8TOX - chains H and L of the 12 polymer chains in the assembly; structure by electron microscopy, 2.30 A resolution.

# Chain H
Protein: antibody ACS202 Fab heavy chain
Organism: Homo sapiens
Notes: antibody fragment or engineered binder
Amino-acid sequence (236 residues; each row starts with the number of its first residue; a row labelled like 52A-52B holds insertion residues (52A, then the next letters in order)):
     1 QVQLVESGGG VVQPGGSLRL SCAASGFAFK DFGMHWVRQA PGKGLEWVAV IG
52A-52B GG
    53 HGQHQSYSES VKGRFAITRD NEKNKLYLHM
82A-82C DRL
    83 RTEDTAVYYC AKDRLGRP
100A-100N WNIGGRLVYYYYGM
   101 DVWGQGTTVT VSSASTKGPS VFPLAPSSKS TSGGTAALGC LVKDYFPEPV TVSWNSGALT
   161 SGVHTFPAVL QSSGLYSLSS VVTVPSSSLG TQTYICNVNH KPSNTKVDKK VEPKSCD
Unresolved in the structure: 114-217
Cystine bridges: Cys22-Cys92

# Chain L
Protein: antibody ACS202 Fab light chain
Organism: Homo sapiens
Notes: antibody fragment or engineered binder
Amino-acid sequence (214 residues; each row starts with the number of its first residue):
     1 AIRMTQSPSS LSASVGDRVT ITCQASQDIK KSLNWYRQKP GKAPELLIHD ASILQTGVPS
    61 AFTASGSGTH FSFVINKLQP EDVGTYFCQE YENLQFTFGP GTKVEIKRTV AAPSVFIFPP
   121 SDEQLKSGTA SVVCLLNNFY PREAKVQWKV DNALQSGNSQ ESVTEQDSKD STYSLSSTLT
   181 LSKADYEKHK VYACEVTHQG LSSPVTKSFN RGEC
Unresolved in the structure: 109-214
Cystine bridges: Cys23-Cys88

# Chain H / chain L interface
Pairs across the interface (27):
  His35(H) - Phe96(L)
  Gln39(H) - Gln38(L)  hydrogen bond
  Leu45(H) - Pro44(L)  hydrophobic
  Leu45(H) - Phe87(L)  hydrophobic
  Leu45(H) - Phe98(L)
  Trp47(H) - Leu94(L)
  Trp47(H) - Gln95(L)
  Trp47(H) - Phe96(L)
  Trp47(H) - Phe98(L)
  His56(H) - Leu94(L)
  Ser58(H) - Leu94(L)
  Tyr91(H) - Gln38(L)
  Arg96(H) - His49(L)
  Arg96(H) - Asp50(L)  salt bridge
  Tyr100K(H) - Tyr91(L)
  Tyr100K(H) - Phe96(L)  hydrophobic
  Tyr100L(H) - Asn34(L)
  Tyr100L(H) - Tyr91(L)  hydrophobic
  Gly100M(H) - Asn34(L)
  Gly100M(H) - Tyr36(L)
  Met100N(H) - Tyr36(L)  hydrogen bond (backbone-side chain)
  Met100N(H) - Leu46(L)
  Asp101(H) - Leu46(L)
  Trp103(H) - Tyr36(L)
  Trp103(H) - Pro44(L)
  Trp103(H) - Phe98(L)  hydrophobic
  Gly104(H) - Ala43(L)
Also at the interface, not in a pair above, chain H (20 interface residues in all): Val37, Gly44, Glu46, Val50, Gln105
Also at the interface, not in a pair above, chain L (17 interface residues in all): Gln55, Gln89, Pro100

# Summary
The interface between chain H and chain L involves 20 residues on one side and 17 on the other; the contacts
include 2 hydrogen bonds and 1 salt bridge. Polar pairs include Arg96(H)-Asp50(L), Gln39(H)-Gln38(L) and
Met100N(H)-Tyr36(L).
Chain H is antibody ACS202 Fab heavy chain and chain L is antibody ACS202 Fab light chain, both from Homo
sapiens; the structure, Cryo-EM structure of BG505 Env mutant A517E in complex with antibody ACS202 Fab, was
determined by electron microscopy.
